Entry 7ZUS (X-ray diffraction, 2.26 A resolution); this record covers chains AAA and DDD of the 3 polymer chains in the assembly.

== Chain AAA ==
Protein: DNA polymerase theta
From: Homo sapiens
Notes: EC 2.7.7.7
UniProt: O75417 (DPOLQ_HUMAN); numbering as in UniProt; present here: 1820-2261, 2307-2590
Sequence (726 residues; row label = number of the first residue in the row; note: 45 numbers in that range are skipped by the numbering (no residue carries them; nothing is unmodelled there)):
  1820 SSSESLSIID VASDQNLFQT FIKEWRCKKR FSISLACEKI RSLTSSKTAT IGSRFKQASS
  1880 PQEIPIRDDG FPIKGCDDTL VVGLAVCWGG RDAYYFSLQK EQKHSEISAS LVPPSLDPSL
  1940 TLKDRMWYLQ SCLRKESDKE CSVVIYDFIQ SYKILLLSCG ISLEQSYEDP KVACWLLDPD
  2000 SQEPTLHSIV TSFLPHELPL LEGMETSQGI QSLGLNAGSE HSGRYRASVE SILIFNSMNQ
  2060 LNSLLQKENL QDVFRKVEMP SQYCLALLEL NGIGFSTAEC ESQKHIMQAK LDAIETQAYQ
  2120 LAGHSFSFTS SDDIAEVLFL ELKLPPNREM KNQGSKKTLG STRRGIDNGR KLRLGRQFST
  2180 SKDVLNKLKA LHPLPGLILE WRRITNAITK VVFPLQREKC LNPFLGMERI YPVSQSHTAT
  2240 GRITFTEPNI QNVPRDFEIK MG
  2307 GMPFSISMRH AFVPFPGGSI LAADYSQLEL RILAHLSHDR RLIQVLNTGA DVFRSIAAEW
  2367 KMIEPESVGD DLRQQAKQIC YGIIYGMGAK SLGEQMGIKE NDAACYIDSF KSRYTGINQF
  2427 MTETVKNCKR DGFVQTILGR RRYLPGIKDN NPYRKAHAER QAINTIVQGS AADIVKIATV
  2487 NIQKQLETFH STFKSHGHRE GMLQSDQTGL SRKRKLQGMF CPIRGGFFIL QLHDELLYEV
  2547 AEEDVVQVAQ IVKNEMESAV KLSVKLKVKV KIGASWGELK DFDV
Unresolved in the structure: 1820-1823, 1860-1884, 1922-1931, 2146-2176, 2510-2526
Construct notes: engineered mutation Gly2261 (Pro in O75417)
Metal / ion sites: Mg2+: Asp2540 (together with 2'-3'-dideoxyguanosine-5'-triphosphate)
Small-molecule neighbours: 2'-3'-dideoxyguanosine-5'-triphosphate (DG3): Arg2241, Tyr2331, Gln2333, Glu2335, Phe2359, Arg2379, Lys2383, Gln2384, Tyr2387, Tyr2391, Asn2470, Asp2540

== Chain DDD ==
Molecule: 16-nt DNA strand
Sequence (16 nucleotides; numbered 2 to 17; the number before each row is that of its first residue):
     2 TTCCAATGAC AGCCGC

== Interface between chain AAA and chain DDD ==
Pairs across the interface (40):
  Thr2128(AAA) with DA12(DDD), phosphate contact
  Ser2129(AAA) with DG13(DDD), phosphate contact
  Lys2209(AAA) with DG9(DDD), hydrogen bond to the base; DA10(DDD), sugar contact
  Gln2234(AAA) with DT8(DDD), phosphate contact
  Thr2237(AAA) with DA7(DDD), phosphate contact
  Ala2238(AAA) with DA6(DDD), phosphate contact; DA7(DDD), hydrogen bond to the phosphate
  Thr2239(AAA) with DA6(DDD), sugar contact
  Arg2241(AAA) with DA6(DDD), base contact
  Thr2243(AAA) with DA7(DDD), phosphate contact; DT8(DDD), sugar contact
  Phe2244(AAA) with DT8(DDD), sugar contact
  Thr2245(AAA) with DT8(DDD), phosphate contact; DG9(DDD), phosphate contact
  Glu2246(AAA) with DG9(DDD), hydrogen bond to the phosphate
  Asn2248(AAA) with DT8(DDD), hydrogen bond to the sugar
  Asn2251(AAA) with DA7(DDD), base contact; DT8(DDD), hydrogen bond to the base
  Gln2384(AAA) with DC4(DDD), hydrogen bond to the base
  Tyr2387(AAA) with DC4(DDD), base contact
  Gly2388(AAA) with DC4(DDD), base contact
  Tyr2391(AAA) with DC4(DDD), sugar contact
  Met2393(AAA) with DC4(DDD), sugar contact
  Gly2394(AAA) with DC4(DDD), hydrogen bond to the phosphate
  Ser2397(AAA) with DC4(DDD), hydrogen bond to the phosphate
  Arg2448(AAA) with DA6(DDD), salt bridge to the phosphate
  Pro2458(AAA) with DT3(DDD), base contact
  Tyr2459(AAA) with DT2(DDD), hydrogen bond to the base; DT3(DDD), sugar contact
  Ala2462(AAA) with DT3(DDD), base contact
  His2463(AAA) with DC5(DDD), salt bridge to the phosphate
  Arg2466(AAA) with DT3(DDD), hydrogen bond to the base; DC4(DDD), hydrogen bond to the phosphate; DC5(DDD), salt bridge to the phosphate
  Gln2467(AAA) with DC5(DDD), phosphate contact; DA6(DDD), hydrogen bond to the phosphate
  Asn2470(AAA) with DC5(DDD), sugar contact
  Gln2474(AAA) with DC5(DDD), hydrogen bond to the base; DA6(DDD), hydrogen bond to the sugar
Other interface residues (no listed pair), chain AAA (34 interface residues in all): Asp2131, Pro2247, Gly2392, Arg2460

== Overview ==
34 residues of chain AAA face 11 of chain DDD across their interface, with 14 hydrogen bonds and 3 salt
bridges. Among the polar pairs are Lys2209(AAA)-DG9(DDD), Asn2251(AAA)-DT8(DDD) and Gln2384(AAA)-DC4(DDD).
Ligands of chain AAA: 2'-3'-dideoxyguanosine-5'-triphosphate.
Chain AAA is DNA polymerase theta (Homo sapiens) and chain DDD is a 16-nt DNA strand; the structure, Crystal
structure of ternary complex of Pol theta polymerase domain, was determined by X-ray diffraction (same
publication as 7ZX0 and 7ZX1).
